4NFA - chain A; structure by X-ray diffraction, 2.50 A resolution.

Chain A:
Protein: Protein CASC5
Source organism: Homo sapiens
Notes: fragment: Knl1 C-terminal domain
UniProt: Q8NG31 (CASC5_HUMAN); residues 2105-2311 here correspond to UniProt positions 2117-2323 (UniProt number = residue number + 12)
Chain sequence (207 residues; numbered 2105 to 2311; the number before each row is that of its first residue):
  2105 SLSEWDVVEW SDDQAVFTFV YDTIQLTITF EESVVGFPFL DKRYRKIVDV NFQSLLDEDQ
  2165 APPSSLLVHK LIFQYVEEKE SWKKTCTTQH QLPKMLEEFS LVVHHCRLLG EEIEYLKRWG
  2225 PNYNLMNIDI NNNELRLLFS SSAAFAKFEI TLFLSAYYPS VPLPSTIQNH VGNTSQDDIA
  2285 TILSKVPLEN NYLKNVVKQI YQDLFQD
Not modelled in the structure: 2188-2190
What the authors report for this chain:
  - conformationally variable residues (register shift): Tyr2125
  - mutagenesis - Y2125G, S2169E: abolished binding to endogenous Nsl1
  - mutagenesis - Y2125G, S2169E: abolished localization to kinetochores

In short:
The paper reports that Y2125G and S2169E abolish binding to endogenous Nsl1; conformational variability at
Tyr2125.
Chain A is Protein CASC5 (Homo sapiens); the structure, Structure of the C-terminal doamin of Knl1, was
determined by X-ray diffraction, deposited together with 4NF9.
